Entry 6D5M (X-ray diffraction, 2.08 A resolution); this record covers chains Q and S of the 3 polymer chains in the assembly.

[Chain Q]
Name: GTPase HRas
Organism: Homo sapiens
Notes: engineered mutation(s): Y64A
UniProt: P01112 (RASH_HUMAN); residue numbers follow UniProt; this construct covers 1-166
Sequence (167 residues; each row starts with the number of its first residue; numbering starts at 0):
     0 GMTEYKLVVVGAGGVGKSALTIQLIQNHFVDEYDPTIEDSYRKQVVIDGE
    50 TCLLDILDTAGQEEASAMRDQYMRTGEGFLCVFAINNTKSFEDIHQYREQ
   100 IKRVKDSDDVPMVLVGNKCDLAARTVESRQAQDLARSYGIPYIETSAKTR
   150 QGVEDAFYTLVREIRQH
Disordered / not traced: 0
Construct notes: expression tag (0); conflict Ala-64 (Tyr in P01112)
Curated features (UniProtKB/Swiss-Prot):
  - region: His-166 (Hypervariable region)
  - motif: Tyr-32 to Tyr-40 (Effector region)
  - binding site (GTP): Gly-13 to Ala-18, Val-29 to Thr-35, Ala-59, Gly-60, Asn-116 to Asp-119, Ser-145 to Lys-147
  - modified residue: Met-1 (N-acetylmethionine), Thr-2 (N-acetylthreonine), Cys-118 (S-nitrosocysteine)
  - glycosylation: Thr-35 (Microbial infection: O-linked (Glc) threonine)
Bound ions: Mg2+: Ser-17, Thr-35 (together with GMP-PNP)
Residues lining bound ligands: GMP-PNP (GNP; phosphoaminophosphonic acid-guanylate ester): Ala-11, Gly-12, Gly-13, Val-14, Gly-15, Lys-16, Ser-17, Ala-18, Phe-28, Val-29, Asp-30, Glu-31, Tyr-32, Asp-33, Pro-34, Thr-35, Thr-58, Ala-59, Gly-60, Gln-61, Asn-116, Lys-117, Asp-119, Leu-120, Ser-145, Ala-146, Lys-147

[Chain S]
Name: Son of sevenless homolog 1
Organism: Homo sapiens
UniProt: Q07889 (SOS1_HUMAN); residues 566-1046 here = UniProt positions 566-1046
Sequence (482 residues; each row starts with the number of its first residue):
   565 GQMRLPSADVYRFAEPDSEENIIFEENMQPKAGIPIIKAGTVIKLIERLT
   615 YHMYADPNFVRTFLTTYRSFCKPQELLSLIIERFEIPEPEPTEADRIAIE
   665 NGDQPLSAELKRFRKEYIQPVQLRVLNVCRHWVEHHFYDFERDAYLLQRM
   715 EEFIGTVRGKAMKKWVESITKIIQRKKIARDNGPGHNITFQSSPPTVEWH
   765 ISRPGHIETFDLLTLHPIEIARQLTLLESDLYRAVQPSELVGSVWTKEDK
   815 EINSPNLLKMIRHTTNLTLWFEKCIVETENLEERVAVVSRIIEILQVFQE
   865 LNNFNGVLEVVSAMNSSPVYRLDHTFEQIPSRQKKILEEAHELSEDHYKK
   915 YLAKLRSINPPCVPFFGIYLTNILKTEEGNPEVLKRHGKELINFSKRRKV
   965 AEITGEIQQYQNQPYCLRVESDIKRFFENLNPMGNSMEKEFTDYLFNKSL
  1015 EIEPRNPKPLPRFPKKYSYPLKSPGVRPSNPR
Disordered / not traced: 565, 591-596, 744-750
Construct notes: expression tag (565)
Residues lining bound ligands: FW4 (1-[(3-chloro-4-fluorophenyl)methyl]-5,6-dimethyl-2-(piperazin-1-yl)-1H-benzimidazole): Val-852, Ile-856, Val-875, Met-878, Asn-879, Val-883, Tyr-884, Leu-886, Asp-887, Thr-889, Phe-890, Ile-893, Leu-901, Glu-902, His-905
From the paper describing this entry:
  - binding site for FW4: Asp-887, His-905

[Interface between chain Q and chain S]
Residue-residue contacts (63):
  Met-1(Q) / Arg-920(S)
  Gln-22(Q) / Thr-753(S)
  Ile-24(Q) / Asn-976(S)
  Gln-25(Q) / Ile-752(S)
  Gln-25(Q) / Asn-976(S)
  Asn-26(Q) / Asn-751(S)
  Asn-26(Q) / Ile-752(S)
  Asn-26(Q) / Thr-753(S)  hydrogen bond (side chain-backbone)
  Asn-26(Q) / Phe-754(S)
  Asn-26(Q) / Pro-978(S)
  His-27(Q) / Asn-751(S)  hydrogen bond (side chain-backbone)
  Glu-31(Q) / Arg-739(S)  salt bridge
  Asp-33(Q) / Arg-694(S)  hydrogen bond (backbone-side chain)
  Asp-33(Q) / Ser-732(S)
  Asp-33(Q) / Ile-736(S)
  Asp-33(Q) / Arg-739(S)  salt bridge
  Pro-34(Q) / Arg-694(S)
  Pro-34(Q) / Lys-728(S)
  Pro-34(Q) / Trp-729(S)  hydrogen bond (backbone-side chain)
  Pro-34(Q) / Ser-732(S)
  Thr-35(Q) / Trp-729(S)  hydrogen bond (backbone-side chain)
  Ile-36(Q) / Leu-687(S)
  Ile-36(Q) / Asn-691(S)
  Ile-36(Q) / Trp-729(S)
  Glu-37(Q) / Ala-619(S)
  Glu-37(Q) / Pro-621(S)
  Glu-37(Q) / Asn-691(S)  hydrogen bond (backbone-side chain)
  Glu-37(Q) / His-695(S)
  Asp-38(Q) / Arg-694(S)  salt bridge
  Asp-38(Q) / His-695(S)  salt bridge
  Ser-39(Q) / Pro-621(S)
  Arg-41(Q) / Gln-973(S)
  Lys-42(Q) / Gln-973(S)
  Gln-43(Q) / Leu-919(S)  hydrogen bond (side chain-backbone)
  Gln-43(Q) / Arg-920(S)
  Gln-43(Q) / Ser-921(S)
  Gln-43(Q) / Ile-922(S)  hydrogen bond (side chain-backbone)
  Gln-43(Q) / Pro-924(S)
  Gln-43(Q) / Gln-973(S)  hydrogen bond (backbone-side chain)
  Gln-43(Q) / Tyr-974(S)  hydrogen bond
  Val-44(Q) / Asn-923(S)
  Val-45(Q) / Ser-921(S)
  Val-45(Q) / Ile-922(S)
  Val-45(Q) / Asn-923(S)  hydrogen bond (backbone-side chain)
  Thr-50(Q) / Arg-920(S)
  Thr-50(Q) / Ser-921(S)  hydrogen bond (side chain-backbone)
  Leu-56(Q) / Pro-621(S)  hydrophobic
  Gln-61(Q) / Lys-728(S)  hydrogen bond
  Gln-61(Q) / Trp-729(S)
  Glu-63(Q) / Ala-725(S)
  Glu-63(Q) / Lys-728(S)  salt bridge
  Glu-63(Q) / Trp-729(S)
  Ala-66(Q) / Lys-679(S)
  Met-67(Q) / Pro-684(S)  hydrophobic
  Met-67(Q) / Leu-687(S)  hydrophobic
  Met-67(Q) / Arg-688(S)
  Gln-70(Q) / Met-617(S)
  Gln-70(Q) / Tyr-618(S)
  Gln-70(Q) / Ala-619(S)  hydrogen bond (side chain-backbone)
  Gln-70(Q) / Arg-688(S)
  Thr-148(Q) / Thr-753(S)
  Arg-149(Q) / Thr-753(S)
  Arg-149(Q) / Phe-754(S)
Also at the interface, not in a pair above, chain Q (33 interface residues in all): Glu-62, Ala-64, Arg-73, Thr-74, Lys-147
Also at the interface, not in a pair above, chain S (36 interface residues in all): Gly-597, Leu-690, Glu-698, Lys-724, Gln-977

[In short]
33 residues of chain Q face 36 of chain S across their interface, with 14 hydrogen bonds and 5 salt bridges.
Among the polar pairs are Glu-31(Q)/Arg-739(S), Asp-33(Q)/Arg-739(S) and Asp-38(Q)/Arg-694(S). Bound to chain
Q: GMP-PNP. Bound to chain S: compound FW4. From the paper: a binding site for FW4 at Asp-887(S) and
His-905(S).
Chain Q is GTPase HRas and chain S is Son of sevenless homolog 1, both from Homo sapiens; the structure,
Ras:SOS:Ras in complex with a small molecule activator, was determined by X-ray diffraction, deposited
together with 6D55, 6D56, 6D59, 6D5E, 6D5G, 6D5H and 4 further entries.
